Entry 7QYM (X-ray diffraction, 1.20 A resolution); this record covers chains AAA and BBB of the 4 polymer chains in the assembly.

Chain AAA:
Name: Isoaspartyl peptidase
Source organism: Escherichia coli
Notes: EC 3.4.19.5
UniProtKB: P37595 (IAAA_ECOLI); residues 1-178 here = UniProt positions 1-178
Amino-acid sequence (178 residues; row label = number of the first residue in the row):
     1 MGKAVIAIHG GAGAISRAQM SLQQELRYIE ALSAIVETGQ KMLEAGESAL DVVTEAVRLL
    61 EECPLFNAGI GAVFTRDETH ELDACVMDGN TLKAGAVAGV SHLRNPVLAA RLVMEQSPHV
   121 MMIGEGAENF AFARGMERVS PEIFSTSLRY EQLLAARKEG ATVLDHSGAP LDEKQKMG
Disordered / not traced: 1-2, 159-178
Ion coordination: Na+: L60, E61, C63, F66, A68, I70
UniProt features mapped onto this chain:
  - site: G178 (Cleavage)
What the authors report for this chain:
  - catalytic residues: N67 (citing earlier work)

Chain BBB:
Name: Beta-aspartyl-peptidase
Source organism: Escherichia coli
Notes: EC 3.4.19.5
UniProtKB: A0A066T6R7 (A0A066T6R7_ECOLX); residues 179-321 here = UniProt positions 179-321
Amino-acid sequence (143 residues; each row starts with the number of its first residue):
   179 TVGAVALDLD GNLAAATSTG GMTNKLPGVV GPWPLVGAGC YANNASVAVS CTGTGEVFIR
   239 ALAAYDIAAL MDYGGLSLAE ACERVVMEKL PALGGSGGLI AIDHEGNVAL PFNTEGMYRA
   299 WGYAGDTPTT GIYREKGDTV ATQ
Disordered / not traced: 313-321
Construct notes: engineered mutation V207 (Arg in A0A066T6R7), P210 (Asp in A0A066T6R7), W211 (Ser in A0A066T6R7)
What the authors report for this chain:
  - mutagenesis - R207V/D210P/S211W: abolished catalytic activity

How chain AAA and chain BBB interact:
Residue-residue contacts (169; chain AAA residue first):
  K3(AAA) - L185(BBB)
  K3(AAA) - H282(BBB)  hydrogen bond (side chain-backbone)
  K3(AAA) - E283(BBB)
  K3(AAA) - Y301(BBB)
  A4(AAA) - L185(BBB)
  A4(AAA) - D186(BBB)
  A4(AAA) - L187(BBB)  hydrophobic
  A4(AAA) - Y301(BBB)
  A4(AAA) - A302(BBB)  hydrogen bond (backbone-backbone)
  V5(AAA) - A184(BBB)
  V5(AAA) - L185(BBB)  hydrogen bond (backbone-backbone)
  V5(AAA) - I280(BBB)
  V5(AAA) - V286(BBB)  hydrophobic
  V5(AAA) - G300(BBB)
  V5(AAA) - Y301(BBB)  hydrophobic
  I6(AAA) - V183(BBB)
  I6(AAA) - W299(BBB)
  I6(AAA) - G300(BBB)  hydrogen bond (backbone-backbone)
  A7(AAA) - A182(BBB)
  A7(AAA) - V183(BBB)  hydrogen bond (backbone-backbone)
  A7(AAA) - I278(BBB)
  A7(AAA) - I280(BBB)
  A7(AAA) - V286(BBB)  hydrophobic
  A7(AAA) - A298(BBB)
  A7(AAA) - W299(BBB)  hydrophobic
  I8(AAA) - G181(BBB)
  I8(AAA) - A182(BBB)  hydrophobic
  I8(AAA) - I278(BBB)
  I8(AAA) - R297(BBB)
  I8(AAA) - A298(BBB)  hydrogen bond (backbone-backbone)
  H9(AAA) - T179(BBB)
  H9(AAA) - V180(BBB)
  H9(AAA) - G181(BBB)  hydrogen bond (backbone-backbone)
  H9(AAA) - S228(BBB)  hydrogen bond
  H9(AAA) - C229(BBB)
  H9(AAA) - T230(BBB)
  H9(AAA) - I278(BBB)
  H9(AAA) - Y296(BBB)
  G10(AAA) - T179(BBB)
  G10(AAA) - Y296(BBB)  hydrogen bond (backbone-backbone)
  G11(AAA) - T179(BBB)  hydrogen bond (backbone-backbone)
  G11(AAA) - T230(BBB)
  G11(AAA) - M295(BBB)
  G11(AAA) - Y296(BBB)  hydrogen bond (backbone-backbone)
  A12(AAA) - T230(BBB)  hydrogen bond (backbone-side chain)
  A12(AAA) - G276(BBB)
  A12(AAA) - T292(BBB)
  A12(AAA) - G294(BBB)
  A12(AAA) - M295(BBB)  hydrophobic
  G13(AAA) - T292(BBB)
  G13(AAA) - E293(BBB)
  G13(AAA) - G294(BBB)  hydrogen bond (backbone-backbone)
  A14(AAA) - E293(BBB)
  I15(AAA) - E293(BBB)
  I15(AAA) - G294(BBB)
  I15(AAA) - M295(BBB)
  I15(AAA) - Y296(BBB)
  I15(AAA) - I310(BBB)  hydrophobic
  I15(AAA) - Y311(BBB)
  S16(AAA) - Y311(BBB)
  R17(AAA) - Y311(BBB)
  M20(AAA) - Y311(BBB)
  E25(AAA) - I310(BBB)
  E25(AAA) - Y311(BBB)  hydrogen bond
  Y28(AAA) - Y296(BBB)  hydrophobic
  I29(AAA) - T308(BBB)
  I29(AAA) - I310(BBB)  hydrophobic
  L32(AAA) - R297(BBB)
  S33(AAA) - P306(BBB)
  V36(AAA) - W299(BBB)
  V36(AAA) - G300(BBB)
  V36(AAA) - P306(BBB)  hydrophobic
  E37(AAA) - P306(BBB)
  Q40(AAA) - G300(BBB)
  Q40(AAA) - Y301(BBB)  hydrogen bond (side chain-backbone)
  Q40(AAA) - D304(BBB)  hydrogen bond (side chain-backbone)
  Q40(AAA) - P306(BBB)
  L43(AAA) - L185(BBB)
  L43(AAA) - D186(BBB)
  L43(AAA) - L187(BBB)
  E44(AAA) - L187(BBB)
  E47(AAA) - D186(BBB)
  S48(AAA) - D186(BBB)
  A49(AAA) - A184(BBB)
  A49(AAA) - D186(BBB)  hydrogen bond (backbone-side chain)
  A49(AAA) - N190(BBB)
  A49(AAA) - A192(BBB)
  L50(AAA) - A192(BBB)
  V53(AAA) - A182(BBB)
  V53(AAA) - V183(BBB)
  V53(AAA) - A184(BBB)
  V53(AAA) - A192(BBB)
  V53(AAA) - A193(BBB)
  V53(AAA) - A194(BBB)  hydrophobic
  A56(AAA) - A182(BBB)  hydrophobic
  V57(AAA) - G181(BBB)
  V57(AAA) - A182(BBB)
  V57(AAA) - A194(BBB)  hydrophobic
  V57(AAA) - S196(BBB)
  L60(AAA) - V180(BBB)  hydrophobic
  L60(AAA) - G181(BBB)
  E61(AAA) - S196(BBB)  hydrogen bond
  F66(AAA) - V180(BBB)  hydrophobic
  N67(AAA) - T179(BBB)  hydrogen bond (backbone-backbone)
  N67(AAA) - T197(BBB)
  N67(AAA) - G198(BBB)  hydrogen bond (side chain-backbone)
  N67(AAA) - G199(BBB)  hydrogen bond (side chain-backbone)
  A68(AAA) - V180(BBB)  hydrophobic
  A68(AAA) - S196(BBB)
  A68(AAA) - T197(BBB)
  V73(AAA) - G198(BBB)
  V73(AAA) - G199(BBB)
  V73(AAA) - M200(BBB)
  V73(AAA) - T201(BBB)
  F74(AAA) - M200(BBB)
  F74(AAA) - T201(BBB)
  F74(AAA) - N202(BBB)  hydrogen bond (backbone-backbone)
  T75(AAA) - N202(BBB)
  T75(AAA) - K203(BBB)
  R76(AAA) - N202(BBB)  hydrogen bond (side chain-backbone)
  R76(AAA) - K203(BBB)  hydrogen bond (backbone-backbone)
  R76(AAA) - L204(BBB)
  R76(AAA) - P205(BBB)
  D77(AAA) - P205(BBB)
  E81(AAA) - G198(BBB)
  E81(AAA) - K203(BBB)  salt bridge
  E81(AAA) - P205(BBB)
  E81(AAA) - G206(BBB)  hydrogen bond (side chain-backbone)
  L82(AAA) - T197(BBB)
  L82(AAA) - G198(BBB)
  D83(AAA) - S196(BBB)
  D83(AAA) - T197(BBB)  hydrogen bond (backbone-backbone)
  D83(AAA) - P212(BBB)
  A84(AAA) - T195(BBB)
  A84(AAA) - S196(BBB)
  A84(AAA) - P212(BBB)
  C85(AAA) - A194(BBB)
  C85(AAA) - T195(BBB)  hydrogen bond (backbone-backbone)
  C85(AAA) - W211(BBB)
  C85(AAA) - P212(BBB)  hydrophobic
  C85(AAA) - V214(BBB)  hydrophobic
  C85(AAA) - C218(BBB)  hydrophobic
  V86(AAA) - A193(BBB)
  V86(AAA) - A194(BBB)  hydrophobic
  M87(AAA) - A192(BBB)
  M87(AAA) - A193(BBB)  hydrogen bond (backbone-backbone)
  M87(AAA) - V214(BBB)  hydrophobic
  M87(AAA) - Y219(BBB)  hydrophobic
  M87(AAA) - A220(BBB)  hydrogen bond (side chain-backbone)
  D88(AAA) - L191(BBB)
  G89(AAA) - L191(BBB)  hydrogen bond (backbone-backbone)
  G89(AAA) - A220(BBB)
  G89(AAA) - N221(BBB)
  G89(AAA) - N222(BBB)  hydrogen bond (backbone-backbone)
  N90(AAA) - N190(BBB)
  N90(AAA) - N222(BBB)  hydrogen bond (backbone-side chain)
  L92(AAA) - A220(BBB)
  L92(AAA) - N221(BBB)
  A94(AAA) - V214(BBB)  hydrophobic
  A96(AAA) - P212(BBB)
  V97(AAA) - P212(BBB)
  A98(AAA) - P212(BBB)  hydrophobic
  P106(AAA) - S196(BBB)
  V120(AAA) - V214(BBB)  hydrophobic
  M121(AAA) - L213(BBB)  hydrophobic
  Q152(AAA) - T201(BBB)
  L153(AAA) - T201(BBB)
  L153(AAA) - N202(BBB)
  A156(AAA) - T201(BBB)
Other interface residues (no listed pair), chain AAA (69 interface residues in all): G46, V52, A72, V107, R157
Other interface residues (no listed pair), chain BBB (68 interface residues in all): V207, V208, G275, G284, L288, G303, T305, G309

Overview:
69 residues of chain AAA face 68 of chain BBB across their interface, with 32 hydrogen bonds and 1 salt
bridge. Among the polar pairs are E81(AAA)-K203(BBB), K3(AAA)-H282(BBB) and H9(AAA)-S228(BBB). The Na+ site is
built by L60(AAA), E61(AAA), C63(AAA), F66(AAA), A68(AAA) and I70(AAA). The paper reports the catalytic
residue N67(AAA); R207V/D210P/S211W of chain BBB abolish catalytic activity.
Chain AAA is Isoaspartyl peptidase and chain BBB is Beta-aspartyl-peptidase, both from Escherichia coli; the
structure, Structure of E.coli Class 2 L-asparaginase EcAIII, mutant RDM1-18 (R207V, D210P, S211W), was
determined by X-ray diffraction (same publication as 7QQ8, 7QSF, 7QTC, 7QVR, 7QY6, 7QYX, 7R1G and 7R5C).
